Entry 4YA2 (X-ray diffraction, 2.70 A resolution); this record covers chains C and D of the 34 polymer chains in the assembly.

== Chain C ==
Molecule: Proteasome subunit alpha type-4
Source organism: Saccharomyces cerevisiae S288c
Notes: EC 3.4.25.1
UniProtKB: P40303 (PSA4_YEAST); residues -1 to 252 here correspond to UniProt positions 1-254 (UniProt number = residue number + 2)
Chain sequence (254 residues; numbered -1 to 252; the number before each row is that of its first residue; numbers below 1 keep their minus sign (Met-1 is residue -1)):
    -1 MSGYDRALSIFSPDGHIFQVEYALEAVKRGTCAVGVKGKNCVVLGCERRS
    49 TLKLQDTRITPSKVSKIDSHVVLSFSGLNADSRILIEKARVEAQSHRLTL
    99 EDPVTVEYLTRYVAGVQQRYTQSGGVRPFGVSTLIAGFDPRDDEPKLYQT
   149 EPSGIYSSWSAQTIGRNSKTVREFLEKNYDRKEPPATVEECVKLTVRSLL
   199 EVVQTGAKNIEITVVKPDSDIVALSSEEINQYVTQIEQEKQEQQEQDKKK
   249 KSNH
Unresolved in the structure: -1 to 0, 241-252
UniProt features mapped onto this chain:
  - modified residue: Thr58 (Phosphothreonine)

== Chain D ==
Molecule: Proteasome subunit alpha type-5
Source organism: Saccharomyces cerevisiae S288c
Notes: EC 3.4.25.1
UniProtKB: P32379 (PSA5_YEAST); residues -7 to 252 here correspond to UniProt positions 1-260 (UniProt number = residue number + 8)
Chain sequence (260 residues; row label = number of the first residue in the row; numbers below 1 keep their minus sign (Met-7 is residue -7)):
    -7 MFLTRSEYDRGVSTFSPEGRLFQVEYSLEAIKLGSTAIGIATKEGVVLGV
    43 EKRATSPLLESDSIEKIVEIDRHIGCAMSGLTADARSMIEHARTAAVTHN
    93 LYYDEDINVESLTQSVCDLALRFGEGASGEERLMSRPFGVALLIAGHDAD
   143 DGYQLFHAEPSGTFYRYNAKAIGSGSEGAQAELLNEWHSSLTLKEAELLV
   193 LKILKQVMEEKLDENNAQLSCITKQDGFKIYDNEKTAELIKELKEKEAAE
   243 SPEEADVEMS
Unresolved in the structure: -7 to 0, 118-124, 243-252

== Chain C / chain D interface ==
Pairs across the interface - 62 pairs, chain C then chain D:
  Asp3(C) with Glu117(D)
  Arg4(C) with Asp1(D); Glu117(D)
  Ala5(C) with Val4(D), hydrophobic; Ser127(D)
  Ser7(C) with Ser127(D); Arg128(D)
  Ile8(C) with Val4(D), hydrophobic; Gln15(D)
  Phe9(C) with Gln15(D); Tyr18(D); Ser19(D); Leu73(D), hydrophobic; Arg128(D); Pro129(D); Gly131(D)
  Ser10(C) with Tyr18(D)
  Pro11(C) with Tyr18(D), hydrophobic; Glu21(D)
  Asp12(C) with Glu21(D)
  Gly13(C) with Tyr18(D); Glu21(D); Ala22(D)
  His14(C) with Leu25(D)
  Ile15(C) with Leu73(D), hydrophobic; Arg128(D)
  Lys35(C) with Glu52(D), salt bridge
  Gln116(C) with Ala75(D); Asp76(D); Arg128(D)
  Thr119(C) with Arg128(D), hydrogen bond (backbone-side chain)
  Gln120(C) with Met126(D); Ser127(D), hydrogen bond (backbone-backbone); Arg128(D); Phe130(D)
  Ser121(C) with Ser127(D)
  Gly122(C) with Ser127(D)
  Ser151(C) with Ala75(D)
  Gly152(C) with Ala75(D)
  Ile153(C) with Thr74(D); Ala75(D)
  Ser155(C) with Leu51(D); Ser55(D)
  Ser156(C) with Leu51(D); Glu52(D), hydrogen bond (backbone-backbone); Ser55(D), hydrogen bond (backbone-side chain)
  Trp157(C) with Thr47(D); Ser48(D); Leu50(D); Leu51(D); Glu52(D)
  Ser158(C) with Leu50(D), hydrogen bond (backbone-backbone); Glu52(D), hydrogen bond
  Ala159(C) with Leu50(D)
  Leu173(C) with Leu50(D), hydrophobic
  Glu174(C) with Ser48(D), hydrogen bond; Pro49(D); Leu50(D)
  Arg179(C) with Pro49(D), hydrogen bond (side chain-backbone); Leu50(D); Leu51(D), hydrogen bond (side chain-backbone); Glu52(D)
Also at the interface, not in a pair above, chain C (32 interface residues in all): Tyr154, Arg170, Tyr177
Also at the interface, not in a pair above, chain D (27 interface residues in all): Arg78

== Summary ==
Chain C and chain D form an interface of 32 and 27 residues respectively, with 9 hydrogen bonds and 1 salt
bridge. Among the polar pairs are Lys35(C)-Glu52(D), Thr119(C)-Arg128(D) and Ser156(C)-Ser55(D).
Chain C is Proteasome subunit alpha type-4 and chain D is Proteasome subunit alpha type-5, both from
Saccharomyces cerevisiae S288c; the structure, Yeast 20S proteasome beta2-H116N mutant in complex with
Ac-LAE-ep, was determined by X-ray diffraction, deposited together with 4Y69, 4Y6A, 4Y6V, 4Y6Z, 4Y70, 4Y74 and
34 further entries.
